Entry 7KRD (X-ray diffraction, 2.70 A resolution); this record covers chains A and B.

== Chain A ==
Molecule: HIV-1 reverse transcriptase, P66 subunit
Organism: Human immunodeficiency virus type 1 group M subtype B
Notes: EC 2.7.7.49, 2.7.7.7, 3.1.26.13
UniProtKB: P03366 (POL_HV1B1); residues 1-555 here correspond to UniProt positions 600-1154 (UniProt number = residue number + 599)
Amino-acid sequence (557 residues; row label = number of the first residue in the row; numbers below 1 keep their minus sign (Met-1 is residue -1)):
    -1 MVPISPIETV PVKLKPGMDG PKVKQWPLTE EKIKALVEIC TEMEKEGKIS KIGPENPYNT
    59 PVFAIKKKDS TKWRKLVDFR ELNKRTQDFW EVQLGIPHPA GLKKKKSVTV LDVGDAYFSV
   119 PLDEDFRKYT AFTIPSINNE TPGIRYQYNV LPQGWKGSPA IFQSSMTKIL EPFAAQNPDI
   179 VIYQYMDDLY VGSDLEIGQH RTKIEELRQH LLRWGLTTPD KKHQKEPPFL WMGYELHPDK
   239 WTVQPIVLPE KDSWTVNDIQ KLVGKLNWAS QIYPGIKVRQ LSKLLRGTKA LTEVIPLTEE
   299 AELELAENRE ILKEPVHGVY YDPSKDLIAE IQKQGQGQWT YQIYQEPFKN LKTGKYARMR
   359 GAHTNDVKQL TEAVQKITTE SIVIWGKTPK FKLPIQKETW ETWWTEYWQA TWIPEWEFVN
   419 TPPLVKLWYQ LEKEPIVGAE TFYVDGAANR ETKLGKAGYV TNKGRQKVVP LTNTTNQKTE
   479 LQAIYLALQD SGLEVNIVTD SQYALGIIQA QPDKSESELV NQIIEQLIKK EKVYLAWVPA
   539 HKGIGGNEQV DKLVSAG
Not modelled in the structure: -1 to 1, 540-544, 552-555
Sequence notes: expression tag (-1 to 0); engineered mutation Ala172 (Lys771 in P03366), Ala173 (Lys772 in P03366), Ser280 (Cys879 in P03366)
Small-molecule neighbours: X2S (4-(3-chloro-5-cyanophenoxy)-3-[2-(2,4-dioxo-3,4-dihydropyrimidin-1(2H)-yl)ethoxy]phenyl sulfurofluoridate): Pro95, Leu100, Lys101, Lys102, Lys103, Val106, Val108, Val179, Tyr181, Tyr188, Gly190, Pro225, Phe227, Trp229, Leu234, His235, Pro236, Tyr318
What the authors report for this chain:
  - binding site for X2S: Lys101, Lys103, Tyr181, Tyr188, Phe227, Trp229

== Chain B ==
Molecule: HIV-1 reverse transcriptase, P51 subunit
Organism: Human immunodeficiency virus type 1 group M subtype B
UniProtKB: P03366 (POL_HV1B1); residues 1-428 here correspond to UniProt positions 600-1027 (UniProt number = residue number + 599)
Amino-acid sequence (428 residues; each row starts with the number of its first residue):
     1 PISPIETVPV KLKPGMDGPK VKQWPLTEEK IKALVEICTE MEKEGKISKI GPENPYNTPV
    61 FAIKKKDSTK WRKLVDFREL NKRTQDFWEV QLGIPHPAGL KKKKSVTVLD VGDAYFSVPL
   121 DEDFRKYTAF TIPSINNETP GIRYQYNVLP QGWKGSPAIF QSSMTKILEP FKKQNPDIVI
   181 YQYMDDLYVG SDLEIGQHRT KIEELRQHLL RWGLTTPDKK HQKEPPFLWM GYELHPDKWT
   241 VQPIVLPEKD SWTVNDIQKL VGKLNWASQI YPGIKVRQLS KLLRGTKALT EVIPLTEEAE
   301 LELAENREIL KEPVHGVYYD PSKDLIAEIQ KQGQGQWTYQ IYQEPFKNLK TGKYARMRGA
   361 HTNDVKQLTE AVQKITTESI VIWGKTPKFK LPIQKETWET WWTEYWQATW IPEWEFVNTP
   421 PLVKLWYQ
Not modelled in the structure: 1-4, 65-67, 219-231
Sequence notes: engineered mutation Ser280 (Cys879 in P03366)

== Interface between chain A and chain B ==
Contacting residue pairs (91):
  Val8(A) with Glu53(B)
  Pro9(A) with Glu53(B)
  Lys11(A) with Lys126(B)
  Gln85(A) with Glu53(B), hydrogen bond (side chain-backbone)
  Asp86(A) with Lys20(B), salt bridge; Pro55(B)
  Phe87(A) with Pro52(B); Pro55(B)
  Trp88(A) with Pro52(B), hydrogen bond (backbone-backbone); Asn54(B); Pro55(B); Asn57(B); Thr131(B); Arg143(B)
  Gln91(A) with Asn137(B), hydrogen bond (side chain-backbone); Pro140(B)
  Leu92(A) with Asn137(B)
  Gly93(A) with Asn137(B)
  Ile94(A) with Asn137(B)
  Pro95(A) with Asn136(B)
  His96(A) with Asn136(B), hydrogen bond (backbone-side chain)
  Gly99(A) with Asn136(B); Glu138(B)
  Leu100(A) with Glu138(B)
  Ala158(A) with Pro52(B)
  Gln161(A) with Pro140(B)
  Ser162(A) with Pro52(B)
  Tyr181(A) with Glu138(B), hydrogen bond
  Lys366(A) with Gln394(B)
  Glu370(A) with Gln394(B)
  Gln373(A) with Gln394(B); Glu396(B), hydrogen bond (side chain-backbone); Thr397(B), hydrogen bond; Thr400(B), hydrogen bond
  Thr377(A) with Thr400(B)
  Ile380(A) with Pro25(B); Leu26(B)
  Val381(A) with Pro25(B), hydrophobic; Ile135(B); Asn136(B), hydrogen bond (backbone-backbone)
  Ile382(A) with Ile135(B); Asn136(B), hydrogen bond (backbone-side chain)
  Trp383(A) with Ile135(B)
  Gly384(A) with Thr27(B); Glu28(B), hydrogen bond (backbone-backbone); Ile135(B)
  Trp402(A) with Lys331(B), hydrogen bond (backbone-side chain); Asp364(B)
  Tyr405(A) with Lys331(B), hydrogen bond (backbone-side chain)
  Trp406(A) with Lys331(B); Pro392(B), hydrophobic; Val417(B); Asn418(B); Thr419(B); Pro420(B); Pro421(B)
  Gln407(A) with Lys331(B), hydrogen bond (backbone-side chain); Pro392(B); Ile393(B); Gln394(B); Val417(B)
  Ala408(A) with Trp337(B), hydrophobic; Asp364(B); Pro392(B), hydrogen bond (backbone-backbone); Ile393(B)
  Thr409(A) with Asp364(B), hydrogen bond (backbone-side chain)
  Trp410(A) with Asn363(B); Val365(B), hydrophobic; Trp401(B)
  Pro433(A) with Asn255(B); Leu289(B), hydrophobic
  Ile434(A) with Thr290(B)
  Val435(A) with Thr290(B)
  Thr439(A) with Ala288(B); Leu289(B), hydrogen bond (side chain-backbone)
  Tyr441(A) with Gln258(B); Thr286(B); Lys287(B), hydrogen bond (side chain-backbone)
  Thr459(A) with Thr286(B)
  Asn460(A) with Thr286(B); Lys287(B); Ala288(B)
  Gln500(A) with Leu422(B)
  Leu503(A) with Leu422(B), hydrophobic
  Gly504(A) with Leu422(B)
  Gln507(A) with Leu422(B)
  Tyr532(A) with Asn255(B), hydrogen bond; Lys259(B)
  Ala534(A) with Asn255(B)
  Trp535(A) with Trp426(B), hydrophobic
  Val536(A) with Gln258(B)
Other interface residues (no listed pair), chain A (60 interface residues in all): Lys101, Ile159, Thr165, Gln182, Thr376, Thr403, Pro412, Val458, Asn494, Val496
Other interface residues (no listed pair), chain B (48 interface residues in all): Tyr56, Thr139, Leu368

== In short ==
Chain A and chain B form an interface of 60 and 48 residues respectively; the contacts include 19 hydrogen
bonds and 1 salt bridge. Polar contacts include Asp86(A)-Lys20(B), Gln85(A)-Glu53(B) and Gln91(A)-Asn137(B).
Chain A binds compound X2S. The paper reports a binding site for X2S at Lys101(A), Lys103(A) and Tyr181(A)
among others.
Chain A is HIV-1 reverse transcriptase, P66 subunit and chain B is HIV-1 reverse transcriptase, P51 subunit,
both from Human immunodeficiency virus type 1 group M subtype B; the structure, Crystal Structure of HIV-1
Reverse Transcriptase in Complex with
4-(3-chloro-5-cyanophenoxy)-3-(2-(2,4-dioxo-3,4-dihydropyrimidin-1(2H)-yl)ethoxy)phenyl sulfurofluoridate
(JLJ702), was determined by X-ray diffraction together with 7KRC, 7KRE and 7KRF from the same study.
